3KZJ - chain A; structure by X-ray diffraction, 1.65 A resolution.

== Chain A ==
Protein: Complement factor H
From: Homo sapiens
Notes: fragment: Sushi domains 19-20
UniProtKB: P08603 (CFAH_HUMAN); numbering as in UniProt (aligned over 1103-1231)
Sequence (133 residues; numbered 1099 to 1231; the number before each row is that of its first residue):
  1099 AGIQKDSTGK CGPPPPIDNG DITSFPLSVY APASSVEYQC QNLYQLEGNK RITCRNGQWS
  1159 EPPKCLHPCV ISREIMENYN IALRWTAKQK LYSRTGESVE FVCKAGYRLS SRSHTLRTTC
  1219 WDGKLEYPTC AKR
Not modelled in the structure: 1099-1105, 1231
Disulfide bonds: Cys-1109/Cys-1152, Cys-1138/Cys-1163, Cys-1167/Cys-1218, Cys-1201/Cys-1228
Differences from the reference sequence: expression tag (1099-1102); engineered mutation Ala-1203 (Arg in P08603)

== Summary ==
Chain A is Complement factor H (Homo sapiens); the structure, Structure of complement Factor H variant R1203A,
was determined by X-ray diffraction together with 3KXV from the same study.
